Entry 8DTJ (X-ray diffraction, 2.12 A resolution); this record covers chains A and B.

[Chain A (and B)]
Molecule: Nicotinamide phosphoribosyltransferase
Organism: Homo sapiens
Notes: EC 2.4.2.12; chain B of this document is another copy of the same molecule, construct and numbering; everything in this record applies to it too
UniProtKB: P43490 (NAMPT_HUMAN); residue numbers follow UniProt; this construct covers 1-491
Amino-acid sequence (499 residues; each row starts with the number of its first residue):
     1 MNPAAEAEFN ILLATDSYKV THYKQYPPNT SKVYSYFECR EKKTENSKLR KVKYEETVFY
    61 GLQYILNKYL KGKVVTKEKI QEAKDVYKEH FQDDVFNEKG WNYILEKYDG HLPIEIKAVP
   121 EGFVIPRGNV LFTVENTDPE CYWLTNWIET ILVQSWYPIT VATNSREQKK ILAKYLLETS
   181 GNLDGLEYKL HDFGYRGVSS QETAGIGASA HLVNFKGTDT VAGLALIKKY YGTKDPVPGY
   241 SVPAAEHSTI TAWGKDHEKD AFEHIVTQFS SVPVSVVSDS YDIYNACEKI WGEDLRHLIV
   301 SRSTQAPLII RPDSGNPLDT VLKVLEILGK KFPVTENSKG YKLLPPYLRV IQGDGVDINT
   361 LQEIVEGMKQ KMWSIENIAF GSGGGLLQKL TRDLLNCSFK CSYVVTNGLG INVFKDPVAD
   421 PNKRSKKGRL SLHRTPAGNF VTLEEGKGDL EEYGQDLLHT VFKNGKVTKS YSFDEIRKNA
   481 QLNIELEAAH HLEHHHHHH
Not modelled in the structure: 1-7, 43-51, 489-499 (chain B: 1-8, 42-51, 487-499)
Construct notes: expression tag (492-499)
Residues lining bound ligands: TKF ((3S)-N-[(1-benzothiophen-5-yl)methyl]-1-{2-[4-(trifluoromethyl)phenyl]-2H-pyrazolo[3,4-d]pyrimidin-4-yl}piperidine-3-carboxamide): D184, G185, Y188, K189, H191, F193, S241, V242, S275, T304, Q305, P307, I309, R349, V350, I351, E376, N377, I378, A379
From the paper describing this entry:
  - binding site for TKF: K189
  - catalytic residues: H247 (citing earlier work)

[Chain A / chain B interface]
Pairs across the interface (200):
  F9(A) - Q201(B)
  L13(A) - V221(B)
  A14(A) - Y195(B)
  T15(A) - Y195(B)
  T15(A) - D219(B)
  T15(A) - V221(B)
  D16(A) - Y195(B)
  D16(A) - R196(B)  salt bridge
  D16(A) - D219(B)
  S17(A) - T218(B)
  S17(A) - D219(B)  hydrogen bond (backbone-backbone)
  S17(A) - V221(B)
  S17(A) - S241(B)
  Y18(A) - R196(B)  hydrogen bond
  Y18(A) - D219(B)  hydrogen bond (backbone-side chain)
  Y18(A) - A244(B)
  Y18(A) - A245(B)
  Y18(A) - E246(B)  hydrogen bond
  K19(A) - E246(B)  salt bridge
  T21(A) - P243(B)
  T21(A) - A244(B)
  T21(A) - F269(B)
  H22(A) - A244(B)  hydrogen bond (side chain-backbone)
  H22(A) - E246(B)  salt bridge
  H22(A) - T249(B)
  K24(A) - H264(B)  hydrogen bond (backbone-side chain)
  K24(A) - Q268(B)
  K24(A) - F269(B)
  Q25(A) - A244(B)  hydrogen bond (side chain-backbone)
  Q25(A) - A245(B)
  Q25(A) - T249(B)  hydrogen bond
  Q25(A) - W253(B)  hydrogen bond (backbone-side chain)
  Q25(A) - H264(B)
  Q25(A) - I265(B)
  Q25(A) - F269(B)
  Y26(A) - S248(B)  hydrogen bond
  Y26(A) - T249(B)
  Y26(A) - W253(B)
  P27(A) - A252(B)
  P27(A) - W253(B)
  P28(A) - W253(B)
  Y69(A) - Q201(B)
  E89(A) - P236(B)
  E89(A) - V237(B)
  E89(A) - Y240(B)
  H90(A) - T218(B)  hydrogen bond (side chain-backbone)
  H90(A) - L224(B)
  H90(A) - G239(B)  hydrogen bond (side chain-backbone)
  H90(A) - Y240(B)
  H90(A) - S241(B)  hydrogen bond (backbone-backbone)
  F91(A) - S241(B)
  F91(A) - V242(B)
  D93(A) - V272(B)
  V95(A) - F269(B)  hydrophobic
  N146(A) - E246(B)  hydrogen bond
  N146(A) - S248(B)  hydrogen bond
  E149(A) - E246(B)
  T150(A) - Y195(B)
  T150(A) - R196(B)
  I151(A) - Q201(B)
  V153(A) - R196(B)
  Q154(A) - Y195(B)  hydrogen bond (side chain-backbone)
  Q154(A) - V198(B)
  Q154(A) - S200(B)  hydrogen bond (side chain-backbone)
  Q154(A) - Q201(B)  hydrogen bond
  W156(A) - R196(B)  hydrogen bond (side chain-backbone)
  W156(A) - G197(B)
  W156(A) - V198(B)  hydrogen bond (side chain-backbone)
  W156(A) - Q388(B)
  Y157(A) - S199(B)
  Y195(A) - L13(B)
  Y195(A) - A14(B)
  Y195(A) - T15(B)
  Y195(A) - D16(B)
  Y195(A) - T150(B)
  Y195(A) - Q154(B)  hydrogen bond (backbone-side chain)
  R196(A) - D16(B)  salt bridge
  R196(A) - Y18(B)  hydrogen bond
  R196(A) - K19(B)
  R196(A) - E149(B)  salt bridge
  R196(A) - V153(B)
  R196(A) - W156(B)  hydrogen bond (backbone-side chain)
  R196(A) - R392(B)
  G197(A) - W156(B)
  V198(A) - Q154(B)
  V198(A) - W156(B)  hydrogen bond (backbone-side chain)
  S199(A) - Y157(B)
  S199(A) - S199(B)  hydrogen bond
  S199(A) - T203(B)  hydrogen bond
  S200(A) - Q154(B)  hydrogen bond (backbone-side chain)
  S200(A) - S200(B)  hydrogen bond
  S200(A) - E202(B)
  S200(A) - T203(B)  hydrogen bond
  S200(A) - I206(B)
  Q201(A) - F9(B)
  Q201(A) - Y69(B)
  Q201(A) - I151(B)
  Q201(A) - Q154(B)  hydrogen bond
  Q201(A) - E202(B)  hydrogen bond (backbone-side chain)
  E202(A) - S200(B)
  E202(A) - Q201(B)  hydrogen bond (side chain-backbone)
  E202(A) - E202(B)  hydrogen bond (backbone-side chain)
  T203(A) - S199(B)  hydrogen bond
  T203(A) - S200(B)  hydrogen bond
  T203(A) - T203(B)  hydrogen bond
  T218(A) - S17(B)
  T218(A) - H90(B)  hydrogen bond (backbone-side chain)
  D219(A) - T15(B)
  D219(A) - D16(B)
  D219(A) - S17(B)  hydrogen bond (backbone-backbone)
  D219(A) - Y18(B)  hydrogen bond (side chain-backbone)
  V221(A) - L13(B)
  V221(A) - T15(B)
  V221(A) - S17(B)
  V221(A) - Y87(B)  hydrophobic
  L224(A) - H90(B)
  P236(A) - E89(B)
  V237(A) - E89(B)
  V237(A) - H90(B)
  G239(A) - H90(B)  hydrogen bond (backbone-side chain)
  Y240(A) - E89(B)
  Y240(A) - H90(B)
  S241(A) - S17(B)
  S241(A) - H90(B)  hydrogen bond (backbone-backbone)
  S241(A) - F91(B)
  P243(A) - T21(B)
  A244(A) - Y18(B)
  A244(A) - T21(B)
  A244(A) - H22(B)  hydrogen bond (backbone-side chain)
  A244(A) - Q25(B)  hydrogen bond (backbone-side chain)
  A245(A) - Y18(B)
  A245(A) - Q25(B)
  E246(A) - Y18(B)  hydrogen bond
  E246(A) - K19(B)  salt bridge
  E246(A) - H22(B)  salt bridge
  E246(A) - N146(B)
  E246(A) - E149(B)
  H247(A) - K400(B)
  H247(A) - K415(B)  hydrogen bond
  S248(A) - Y26(B)  hydrogen bond
  S248(A) - N146(B)  hydrogen bond
  T249(A) - H22(B)
  T249(A) - Q25(B)  hydrogen bond
  T251(A) - V413(B)
  T251(A) - F414(B)
  T251(A) - K415(B)
  A252(A) - Y26(B)  hydrophobic
  A252(A) - P27(B)
  A252(A) - V404(B)
  A252(A) - I411(B)
  W253(A) - Q25(B)  hydrogen bond (side chain-backbone)
  W253(A) - Y26(B)
  W253(A) - P27(B)
  H264(A) - K24(B)  hydrogen bond (side chain-backbone)
  H264(A) - Q25(B)
  H264(A) - Y26(B)
  I265(A) - Q25(B)
  Q268(A) - K24(B)
  F269(A) - T21(B)
  F269(A) - Q25(B)
  D279(A) - P417(B)
  S280(A) - K415(B)
  S280(A) - D416(B)  hydrogen bond (backbone-backbone)
  S280(A) - P417(B)
  Y281(A) - F414(B)  hydrogen bond (side chain-backbone)
  Y281(A) - D416(B)
  Y281(A) - P417(B)
  Y281(A) - V418(B)  hydrogen bond (backbone-backbone)
  D282(A) - V418(B)
  D313(A) - K423(B)  salt bridge
  S314(A) - P417(B)
  S314(A) - K423(B)
  G315(A) - A419(B)
  D354(A) - K423(B)  salt bridge
  Q388(A) - W156(B)
  Q388(A) - Q388(B)  hydrogen bond (side chain-backbone)
  Q388(A) - L390(B)  hydrogen bond (side chain-backbone)
  K389(A) - T391(B)
  L390(A) - Q388(B)  hydrogen bond (backbone-side chain)
  T391(A) - K389(B)
  R392(A) - R196(B)
  K400(A) - H247(B)
  C401(A) - S248(B)
  V404(A) - A252(B)
  I411(A) - A252(B)
  V413(A) - T251(B)
  V413(A) - A252(B)  hydrophobic
  F414(A) - T251(B)
  F414(A) - Y281(B)  hydrogen bond (backbone-side chain)
  K415(A) - H247(B)  hydrogen bond
  K415(A) - S280(B)
  D416(A) - S280(B)  hydrogen bond (backbone-backbone)
  D416(A) - Y281(B)
  P417(A) - D279(B)
  P417(A) - S280(B)
  P417(A) - Y281(B)
  P417(A) - S314(B)
  V418(A) - Y281(B)  hydrogen bond (backbone-backbone)
  V418(A) - D282(B)
  A419(A) - G315(B)
Also at the interface, not in a pair above, chain A (95 interface residues in all): V86, Y87, Q92, F193, A204, I206, A222, V242, V272, I283
Also at the interface, not in a pair above, chain B (97 interface residues in all): P28, V86, Q92, D93, V95, A204, T220, A222, G254, K255, I283, D313, C401

[In short]
Chain A and chain B form an interface of 95 and 97 residues respectively, with 60 hydrogen bonds and 9 salt
bridges. Polar pairs include D16(A)-R196(B), K19(A)-E246(B) and H22(A)-E246(B). Bound to chain A: compound
TKF. The paper reports the catalytic residue H247(A); a binding site for TKF at K189(A).
Chain A and chain B are both Nicotinamide phosphoribosyltransferase (Homo sapiens); the structure, Human NAMPT
in complex with small molecule activator ZN-43-S, was determined by X-ray diffraction, deposited together with
8DSC, 8DSD, 8DSE, 8DSH and 8DSI.
